Entry 3QPF (X-ray diffraction, 2.15 A resolution); this record covers chain A.

# Chain A
Name: Putative uncharacterized protein
From: Streptococcus pneumoniae
UniProtKB: Q97NA8 (Q97NA8_STRPN); residue numbers follow UniProt; this construct covers 1-426
Chain sequence (426 residues; row label = number of the first residue in the row):
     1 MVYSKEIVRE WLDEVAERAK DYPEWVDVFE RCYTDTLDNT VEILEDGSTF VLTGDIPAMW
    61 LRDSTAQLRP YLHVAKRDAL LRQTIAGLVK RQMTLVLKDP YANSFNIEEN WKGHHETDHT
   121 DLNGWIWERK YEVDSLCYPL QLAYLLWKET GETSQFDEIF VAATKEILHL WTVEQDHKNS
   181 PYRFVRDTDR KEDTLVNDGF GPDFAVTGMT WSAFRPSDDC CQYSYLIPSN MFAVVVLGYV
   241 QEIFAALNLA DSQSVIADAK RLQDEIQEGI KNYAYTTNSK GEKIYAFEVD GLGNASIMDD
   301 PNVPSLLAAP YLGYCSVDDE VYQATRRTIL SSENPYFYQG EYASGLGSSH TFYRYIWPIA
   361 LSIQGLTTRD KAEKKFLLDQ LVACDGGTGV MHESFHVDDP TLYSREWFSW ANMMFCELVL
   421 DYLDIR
What the authors report for this chain:
  - catalytic residues: Asp218, Glu393 (by similarity / conservation)

# Overview
From the paper: catalytic residues Asp218 and Glu393.
Chain A is Putative uncharacterized protein (Streptococcus pneumoniae); the structure, Analysis of a New
Family of Widely Distributed Metal-independent alpha-Mannosidases Provides Unique Insight into the Processing
..., was determined by X-ray diffraction together with 3QRY, 3QSP, 3QT3 and 3QT9 from the same study.
